Entry 5NRL (electron microscopy, 7.20 A resolution (low resolution: residue-level contacts below are approximate; hydrogen-bond / salt-bridge calls are withheld)); this record covers chains 4 and B of the 58 polymer chains in the assembly.

# Chain 4
Molecule: U4 snRNA
From: Saccharomyces cerevisiae
Sequence (160 nucleotides; each row starts with the number of its first residue):
     1 AUCCUUAUGCACGGGAAAUACGCAUAUCAGUGAGGAUUCGUCCGAGAUUG
    51 UGUUUUUGCUGGUUGAAAUUUAAUUAUAAACCAGACCGUCUCCUCAUGGU
   101 CAAUUCGGUGUUCGCUUUUGAAUACUUCAAGACUAUGUAGGGAAUUUUUG
   151 GAAUACCUUU
Disordered / not traced: 69-70, 80-89, 103-130, 155-160

# Chain B
Name: Pre-mRNA-splicing helicase BRR2
From: Saccharomyces cerevisiae
Notes: EC 3.6.4.13
Reference sequence: P32639 (BRR2_YEAST); residue numbers follow UniProt; this construct covers 1-2163
Sequence (2163 residues; row label = number of the first residue in the row):
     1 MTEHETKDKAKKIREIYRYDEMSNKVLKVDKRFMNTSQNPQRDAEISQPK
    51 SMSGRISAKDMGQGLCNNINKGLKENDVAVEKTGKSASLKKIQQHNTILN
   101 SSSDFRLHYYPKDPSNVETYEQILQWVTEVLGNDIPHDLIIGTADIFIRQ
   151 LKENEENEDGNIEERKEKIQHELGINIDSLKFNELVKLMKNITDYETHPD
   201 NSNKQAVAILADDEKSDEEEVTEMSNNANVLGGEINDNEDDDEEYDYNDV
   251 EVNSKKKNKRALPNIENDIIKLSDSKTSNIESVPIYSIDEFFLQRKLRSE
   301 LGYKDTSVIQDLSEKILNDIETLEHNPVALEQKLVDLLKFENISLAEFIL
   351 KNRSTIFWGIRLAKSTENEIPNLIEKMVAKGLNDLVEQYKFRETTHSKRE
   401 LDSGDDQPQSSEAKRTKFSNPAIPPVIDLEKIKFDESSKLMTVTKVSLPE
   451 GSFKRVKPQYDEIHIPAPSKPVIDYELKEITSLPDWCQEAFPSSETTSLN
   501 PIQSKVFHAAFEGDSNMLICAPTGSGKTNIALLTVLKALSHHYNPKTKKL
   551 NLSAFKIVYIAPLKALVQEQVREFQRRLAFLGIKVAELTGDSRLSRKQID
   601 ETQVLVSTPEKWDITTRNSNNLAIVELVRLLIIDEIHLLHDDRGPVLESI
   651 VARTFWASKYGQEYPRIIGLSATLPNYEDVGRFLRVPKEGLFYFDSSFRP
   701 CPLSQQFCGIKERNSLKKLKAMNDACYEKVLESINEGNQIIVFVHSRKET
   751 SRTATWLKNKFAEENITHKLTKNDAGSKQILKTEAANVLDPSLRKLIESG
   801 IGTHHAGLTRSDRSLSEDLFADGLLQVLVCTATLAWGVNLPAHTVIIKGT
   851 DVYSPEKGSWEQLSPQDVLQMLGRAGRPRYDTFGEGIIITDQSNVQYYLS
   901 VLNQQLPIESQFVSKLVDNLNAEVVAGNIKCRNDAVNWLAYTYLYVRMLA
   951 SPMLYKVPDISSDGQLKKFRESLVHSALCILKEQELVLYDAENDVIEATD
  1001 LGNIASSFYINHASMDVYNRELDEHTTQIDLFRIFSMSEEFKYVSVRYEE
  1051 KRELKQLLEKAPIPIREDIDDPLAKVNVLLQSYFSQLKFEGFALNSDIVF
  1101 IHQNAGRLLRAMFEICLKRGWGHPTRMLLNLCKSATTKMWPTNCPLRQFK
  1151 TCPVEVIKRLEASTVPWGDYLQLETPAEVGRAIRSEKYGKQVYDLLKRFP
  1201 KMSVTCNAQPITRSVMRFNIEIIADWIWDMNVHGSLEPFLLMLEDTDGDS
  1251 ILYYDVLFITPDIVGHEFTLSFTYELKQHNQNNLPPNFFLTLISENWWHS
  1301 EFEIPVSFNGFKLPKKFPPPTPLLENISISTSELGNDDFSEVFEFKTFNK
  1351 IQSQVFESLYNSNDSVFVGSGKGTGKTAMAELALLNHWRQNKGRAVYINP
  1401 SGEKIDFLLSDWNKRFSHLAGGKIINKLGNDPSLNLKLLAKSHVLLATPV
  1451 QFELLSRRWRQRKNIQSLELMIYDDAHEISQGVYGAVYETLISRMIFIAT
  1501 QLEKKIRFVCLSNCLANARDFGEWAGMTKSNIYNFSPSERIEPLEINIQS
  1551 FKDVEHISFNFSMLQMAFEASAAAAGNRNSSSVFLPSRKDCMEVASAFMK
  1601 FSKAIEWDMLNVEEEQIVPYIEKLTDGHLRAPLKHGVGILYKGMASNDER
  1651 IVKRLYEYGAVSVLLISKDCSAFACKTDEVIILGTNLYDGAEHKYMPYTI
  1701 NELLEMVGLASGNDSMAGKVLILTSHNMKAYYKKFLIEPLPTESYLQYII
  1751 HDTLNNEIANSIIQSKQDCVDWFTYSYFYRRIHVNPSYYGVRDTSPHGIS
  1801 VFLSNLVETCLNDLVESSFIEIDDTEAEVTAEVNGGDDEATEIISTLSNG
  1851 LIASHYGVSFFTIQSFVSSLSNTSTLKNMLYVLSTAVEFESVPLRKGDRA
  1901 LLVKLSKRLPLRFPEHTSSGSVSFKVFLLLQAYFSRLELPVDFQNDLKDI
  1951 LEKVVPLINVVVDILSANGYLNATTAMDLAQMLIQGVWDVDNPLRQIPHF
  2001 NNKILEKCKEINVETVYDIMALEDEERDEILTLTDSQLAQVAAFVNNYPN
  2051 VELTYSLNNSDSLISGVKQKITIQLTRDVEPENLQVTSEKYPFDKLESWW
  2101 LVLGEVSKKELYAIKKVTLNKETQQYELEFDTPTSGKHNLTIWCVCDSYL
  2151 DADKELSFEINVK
Disordered / not traced: 1-446, 1713-1715, 1826-1840

# Chain 4 / chain B interface
Pairs across the interface (79):
  U64(4) / Leu-716(B)
  A66(4) / Leu-716(B)
  A67(4) / Leu-716(B)
  A68(4) / Ser-715(B)
  A68(4) / Leu-719(B)
  A68(4) / Arg-752(B)
  U71(4) / Ser-746(B)
  U71(4) / Lys-748(B)
  U71(4) / Tyr-853(B)
  U71(4) / Trp-860(B)
  U71(4) / Ser-1045(B)
  U71(4) / Arg-1047(B)
  A72(4) / His-745(B)
  A72(4) / Ser-746(B)
  A72(4) / Arg-747(B)
  A72(4) / Thr-831(B)
  A72(4) / Ala-832(B)
  A72(4) / Tyr-853(B)
  A72(4) / Pro-855(B)
  A72(4) / Arg-1047(B)
  A73(4) / Ala-806(B)
  A73(4) / Thr-831(B)
  A73(4) / Thr-833(B)
  A73(4) / Trp-836(B)
  A73(4) / Tyr-1043(B)
  U74(4) / Leu-563(B)
  U74(4) / Arg-643(B)
  U74(4) / Thr-833(B)
  U74(4) / Trp-836(B)
  U75(4) / Leu-563(B)
  U75(4) / Lys-564(B)
  U75(4) / Ala-565(B)
  U75(4) / Glu-610(B)
  U75(4) / Arg-643(B)
  U75(4) / Phe-1100(B)
  U75(4) / Gln-1103(B)
  U75(4) / Asn-1104(B)
  A76(4) / Lys-564(B)
  A76(4) / Thr-589(B)
  A76(4) / Gly-590(B)
  A76(4) / Asp-591(B)
  A76(4) / Thr-608(B)
  A76(4) / Glu-610(B)
  A76(4) / Lys-611(B)
  A76(4) / Ile-614(B)
  A76(4) / Tyr-1009(B)
  A76(4) / Glu-1040(B)
  A76(4) / Asn-1104(B)
  A76(4) / Arg-1107(B)
  U77(4) / Gly-590(B)
  U77(4) / Lys-611(B)
  U77(4) / Ser-1007(B)
  U77(4) / Phe-1008(B)
  U77(4) / Gly-1106(B)
  U77(4) / Arg-1107(B)
  U77(4) / Arg-1110(B)
  A78(4) / Lys-611(B)
  A78(4) / Ile-614(B)
  A78(4) / Arg-1110(B)
  A79(4) / Arg-593(B)
  U97(4) / Lys-1190(B)
  G98(4) / Pro-1176(B)
  G98(4) / Ala-1177(B)
  G98(4) / Glu-1186(B)
  G98(4) / Lys-1187(B)
  G98(4) / Lys-1190(B)
  G99(4) / Glu-1186(B)
  G99(4) / Lys-1187(B)
  U134(4) / Lys-1187(B)
  A135(4) / Tyr-1188(B)
  A135(4) / Gln-1191(B)
  U136(4) / Lys-1190(B)
  U136(4) / Gln-1191(B)
  U136(4) / Asp-1194(B)
  G137(4) / Asp-1194(B)
  G137(4) / Arg-1198(B)
  U138(4) / Asp-1194(B)
  U138(4) / Arg-1198(B)
  U138(4) / Ile-1227(B)
Also at the interface, not in a pair above, chain 4 (24 interface residues in all): U60, G61, G62
Also at the interface, not in a pair above, chain B (59 interface residues in all): Pro-562, Glu-712, Asn-714, Gly-837, Asp-867, Cys-1132, Thr-1136, Glu-1295

# In short
Chain 4 and chain B form an interface of 24 and 59 residues respectively.
Chain 4 is U4 snRNA and chain B is Pre-mRNA-splicing helicase BRR2, both from Saccharomyces cerevisiae; the
structure, Structure of a pre-catalytic spliceosome, was determined by electron microscopy.
